Entry 7LMB (electron microscopy, 3.80 A resolution); this record covers chains C and A of the 8 polymer chains in the assembly.

Chain C:
Molecule: telomere DNA
Sequence (21 nucleotides; each row starts with the number of its first residue):
     1 GTTGGGGTTG GGGTTGGGGT T
Unresolved in the structure: 1-7, 11-13

Chain A:
Molecule: Telomerase reverse transcriptase
Organism: Tetrahymena thermophila
Notes: EC 2.7.7.49
UniProtKB: O77448 (TERT_TETTH); numbering as in UniProt (aligned over 1-1117)
Amino-acid sequence (1117 residues; row label = number of the first residue in the row):
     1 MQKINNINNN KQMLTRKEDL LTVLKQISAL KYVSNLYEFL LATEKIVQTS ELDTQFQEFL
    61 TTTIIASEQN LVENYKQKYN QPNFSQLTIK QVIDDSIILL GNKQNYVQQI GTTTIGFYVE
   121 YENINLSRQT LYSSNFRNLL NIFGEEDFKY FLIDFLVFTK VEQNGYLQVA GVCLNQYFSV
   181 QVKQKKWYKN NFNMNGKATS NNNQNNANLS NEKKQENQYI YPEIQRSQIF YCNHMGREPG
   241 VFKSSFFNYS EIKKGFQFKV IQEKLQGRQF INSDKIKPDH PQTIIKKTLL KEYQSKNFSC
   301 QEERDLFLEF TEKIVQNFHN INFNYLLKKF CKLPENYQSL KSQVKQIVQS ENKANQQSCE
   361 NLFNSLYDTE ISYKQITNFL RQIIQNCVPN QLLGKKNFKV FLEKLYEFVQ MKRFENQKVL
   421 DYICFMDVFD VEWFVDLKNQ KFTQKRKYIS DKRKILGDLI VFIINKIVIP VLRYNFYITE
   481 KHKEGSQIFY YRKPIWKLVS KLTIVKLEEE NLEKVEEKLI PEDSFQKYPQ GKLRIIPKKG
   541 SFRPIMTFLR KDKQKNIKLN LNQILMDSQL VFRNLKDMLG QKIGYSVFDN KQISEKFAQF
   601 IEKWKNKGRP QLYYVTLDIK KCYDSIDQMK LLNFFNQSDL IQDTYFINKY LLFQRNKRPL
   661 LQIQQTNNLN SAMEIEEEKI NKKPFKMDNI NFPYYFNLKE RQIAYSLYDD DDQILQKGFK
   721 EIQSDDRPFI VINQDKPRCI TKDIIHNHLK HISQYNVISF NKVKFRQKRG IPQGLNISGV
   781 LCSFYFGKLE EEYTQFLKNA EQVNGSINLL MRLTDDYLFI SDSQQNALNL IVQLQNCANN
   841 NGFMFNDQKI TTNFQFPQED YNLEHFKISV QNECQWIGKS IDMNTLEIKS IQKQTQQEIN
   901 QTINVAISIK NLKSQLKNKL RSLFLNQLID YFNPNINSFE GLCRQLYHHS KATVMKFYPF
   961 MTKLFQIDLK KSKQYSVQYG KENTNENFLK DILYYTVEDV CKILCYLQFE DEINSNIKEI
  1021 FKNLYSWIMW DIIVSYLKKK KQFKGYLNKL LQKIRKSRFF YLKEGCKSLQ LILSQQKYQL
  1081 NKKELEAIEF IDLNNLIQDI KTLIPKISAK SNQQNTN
Unresolved in the structure: 1-10, 180-215, 252-280, 664-686, 1111-1117
Reported in the primary citation:
  - binding site for telomere DNA (chain C): Phe414
  - mutagenesis - Y231A, R413A, F414A, F414H, F414Y, E480A, R534A, R550A, K551A, K553A, K657A, R658A, Y694A, R921A: decreased catalytic activity

How chain C and chain A interact:
Residue-residue contacts (16; chain C residue first):
  DG16(C) with Phe414(A), stacking on the base; Lys919(A), salt bridge to the phosphate
  DG17(C) with Thr902(A), sugar contact; Asn904(A), hydrogen bond to the phosphate; Asn926(A), hydrogen bond to the base
  DG18(C) with Thr902(A), hydrogen bond to the phosphate; Asn926(A), sugar contact; Gln927(A), sugar contact
  DG19(C) with Ile877(A), phosphate contact
  DT20(C) with Asp816(A), phosphate contact; Ile877(A), phosphate contact
  DT21(C) with Arg543(A), base contact; Tyr623(A), sugar contact; Gln773(A), sugar contact; Asp815(A), sugar contact; Asp816(A), phosphate contact
Also at the interface, not in a pair above, chain A (16 interface residues in all): Gly774, Thr814, Ile903, Ala906

Summary:
6 residues of chain C and 16 residues of chain A are in contact, with 3 hydrogen bonds, 1 salt bridge and 1
aromatic stacking contact. Polar contacts include DG17(C)-Asn926(A), DG17(C)-Asn904(A) and DG18(C)-Thr902(A).
The paper reports a binding site for telomere DNA (chain C) at Phe414(A); Y231A, R413A and F414A of chain A,
among others, reduce catalytic activity; 14 substitutions were tested in all.
Chain C is telomere DNA and chain A is Telomerase reverse transcriptase (Tetrahymena thermophila); the
structure, Tetrahymena telomerase T5D5 structure at 3.8 Angstrom, was determined by electron microscopy (same
publication as 7LMA).
